3AK2 - chains A and C of the 4 polymer chains in the assembly; structure by X-ray diffraction, 1.35 A resolution.

[Chain A (and C)]
Name: Superoxide dismutase [Mn/Fe]
Source organism: Aeropyrum pernix
Notes: EC 1.15.1.1; chain C of this document is another copy of the same molecule, construct and numbering; everything in this record applies to it too
UniProtKB: Q9Y8H8 (SODF_AERPE); numbering as in UniProt (aligned over 1-214)
Chain sequence (214 residues; numbered 1 to 214; the number before each row is that of its first residue):
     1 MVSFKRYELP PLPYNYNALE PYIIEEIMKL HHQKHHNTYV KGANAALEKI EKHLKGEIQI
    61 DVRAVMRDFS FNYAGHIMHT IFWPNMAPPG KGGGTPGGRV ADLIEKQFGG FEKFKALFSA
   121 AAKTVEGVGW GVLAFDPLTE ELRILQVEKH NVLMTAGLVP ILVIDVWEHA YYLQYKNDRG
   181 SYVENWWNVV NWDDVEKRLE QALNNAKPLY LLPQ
Unresolved in the structure: 212-214 (chain C: 211-214)
Bound ions: Mn2+: His31, His79, Asp165, His169
UniProt features mapped onto this chain:
  - binding site (Fe(3+)): His31, His79, Asp165, His169
  - binding site (Mn(2+)): His31, His79, Asp165, His169

[How chain A and chain C interact]
Pairs across the interface (34):
  Glu26(A) - Lys176(C)  salt bridge
  Leu30(A) - Tyr172(C)
  Leu30(A) - Asn177(C)
  Lys34(A) - Asn177(C)
  His35(A) - Glu168(C)
  His35(A) - Tyr172(C)  hydrogen bond
  His35(A) - Asn177(C)
  Phe71(A) - Glu126(C)
  Glu126(A) - Phe71(C)
  Glu126(A) - Lys149(C)  salt bridge
  Gly127(A) - Trp167(C)
  Val128(A) - Val128(C)  hydrophobic
  Glu148(A) - Lys149(C)  salt bridge
  Lys149(A) - Glu126(C)  salt bridge
  Lys149(A) - Glu148(C)  salt bridge
  Trp167(A) - Gly127(C)
  Trp167(A) - Glu168(C)
  Glu168(A) - His35(C)
  Glu168(A) - Trp167(C)
  Glu168(A) - Glu168(C)  hydrogen bond (backbone-side chain)
  Glu168(A) - His169(C)  salt bridge
  His169(A) - Glu168(C)  salt bridge
  His169(A) - Tyr172(C)
  Tyr172(A) - Leu30(C)
  Tyr172(A) - His35(C)  hydrogen bond
  Tyr172(A) - His169(C)
  Tyr172(A) - Leu173(C)
  Leu173(A) - Tyr172(C)
  Leu173(A) - Lys176(C)
  Lys176(A) - Glu26(C)  salt bridge
  Lys176(A) - Leu173(C)
  Asn177(A) - Leu30(C)
  Asn177(A) - Lys34(C)
  Asn177(A) - His35(C)
Other interface residues (no listed pair), chain A (19 interface residues in all): Arg67, Asp68
Other interface residues (no listed pair), chain C (19 interface residues in all): Arg67, Asp68

[In short]
The chain A/chain C interface involves 19 residues from each chain; the contacts include 3 hydrogen bonds and
8 salt bridges. Polar contacts include Glu26(A)-Lys176(C), Glu126(A)-Lys149(C) and Glu148(A)-Lys149(C). From
UniProt: 4 Fe3+-binding residues and 4 Mn2+-binding residues on chain A.
Chain A and chain C are both Superoxide dismutase [Mn/Fe] (Aeropyrum pernix); the structure, Superoxide
dismutase from Aeropyrum pernix K1, Mn-bound form, was determined by X-ray diffraction together with 3AK1 and
3AK3 from the same study.
